PDB entry 1OPL | X-ray diffraction, 3.42 A resolution | chain A

== Chain A ==
Name: proto-oncogene tyrosine-protein kinase
Organism: Homo sapiens
Notes: EC 2.7.1.112; fragment: N-terminal 531 residues (MYR-SH3-SH2-Kinase domain)
UniProt: P00519 (ABL1_HUMAN); residue numbers follow UniProt; this construct covers 1-531
Amino-acid sequence (537 residues; each row starts with the number of its first residue):
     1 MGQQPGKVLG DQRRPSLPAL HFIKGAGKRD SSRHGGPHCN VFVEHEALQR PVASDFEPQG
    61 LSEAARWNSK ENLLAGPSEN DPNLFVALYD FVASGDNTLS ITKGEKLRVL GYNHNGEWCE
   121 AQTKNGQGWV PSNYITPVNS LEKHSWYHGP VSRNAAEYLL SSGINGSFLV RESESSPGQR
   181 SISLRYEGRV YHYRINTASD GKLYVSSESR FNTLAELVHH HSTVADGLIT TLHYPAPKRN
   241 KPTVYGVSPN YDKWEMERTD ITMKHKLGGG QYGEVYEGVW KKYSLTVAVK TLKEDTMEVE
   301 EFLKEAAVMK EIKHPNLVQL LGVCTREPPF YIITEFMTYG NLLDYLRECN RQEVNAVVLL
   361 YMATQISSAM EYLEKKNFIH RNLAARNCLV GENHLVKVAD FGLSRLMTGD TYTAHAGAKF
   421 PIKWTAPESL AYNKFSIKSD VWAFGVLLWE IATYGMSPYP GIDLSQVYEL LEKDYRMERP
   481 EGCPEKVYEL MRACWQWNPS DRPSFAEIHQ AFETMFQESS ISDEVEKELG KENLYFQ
Not modelled in the structure: 1-80, 532-537
Construct notes: engineered mutation Arg29 (Lys in P00519), Asp30 (Glu in P00519), Asn382 (Asp in P00519); cloning artifact (532-537)
Residues lining bound ligands: pd166326 (P16; 6-(2,6-dichlorophenyl)-2-{[3-(hydroxymethyl)phenyl]amino}-8-methylpyrido[2,3-d]pyrimidin-7(8h)-one): Leu267, Gly268, Tyr272, Val275, Ala288, Val289, Lys290, Glu305, Met309, Val318, Ile332, Thr334, Glu335, Phe336, Met337, Thr338, Gly340, Leu389, Ala399, Asp400, Phe401

== In short ==
Chain A binds pd166326.
Chain A is proto-oncogene tyrosine-protein kinase (Homo sapiens); the structure, Structural basis for the
auto-inhibition of c-Abl tyrosine kinase, was determined by X-ray diffraction together with 1OPJ and 1OPK from
the same study.
